9UXE - chains A and D of the 9 polymer chains in the assembly; structure by electron microscopy, 3.17 A resolution.

[Chain A]
Protein: Spike glycoprotein
From: Severe acute respiratory syndrome coronavirus 2
UniProtKB: P0DTC2 (SPIKE_SARS2); residue numbers follow UniProt; this construct covers 1-1208
Amino-acid sequence (1259 residues; each row starts with the number of its first residue):
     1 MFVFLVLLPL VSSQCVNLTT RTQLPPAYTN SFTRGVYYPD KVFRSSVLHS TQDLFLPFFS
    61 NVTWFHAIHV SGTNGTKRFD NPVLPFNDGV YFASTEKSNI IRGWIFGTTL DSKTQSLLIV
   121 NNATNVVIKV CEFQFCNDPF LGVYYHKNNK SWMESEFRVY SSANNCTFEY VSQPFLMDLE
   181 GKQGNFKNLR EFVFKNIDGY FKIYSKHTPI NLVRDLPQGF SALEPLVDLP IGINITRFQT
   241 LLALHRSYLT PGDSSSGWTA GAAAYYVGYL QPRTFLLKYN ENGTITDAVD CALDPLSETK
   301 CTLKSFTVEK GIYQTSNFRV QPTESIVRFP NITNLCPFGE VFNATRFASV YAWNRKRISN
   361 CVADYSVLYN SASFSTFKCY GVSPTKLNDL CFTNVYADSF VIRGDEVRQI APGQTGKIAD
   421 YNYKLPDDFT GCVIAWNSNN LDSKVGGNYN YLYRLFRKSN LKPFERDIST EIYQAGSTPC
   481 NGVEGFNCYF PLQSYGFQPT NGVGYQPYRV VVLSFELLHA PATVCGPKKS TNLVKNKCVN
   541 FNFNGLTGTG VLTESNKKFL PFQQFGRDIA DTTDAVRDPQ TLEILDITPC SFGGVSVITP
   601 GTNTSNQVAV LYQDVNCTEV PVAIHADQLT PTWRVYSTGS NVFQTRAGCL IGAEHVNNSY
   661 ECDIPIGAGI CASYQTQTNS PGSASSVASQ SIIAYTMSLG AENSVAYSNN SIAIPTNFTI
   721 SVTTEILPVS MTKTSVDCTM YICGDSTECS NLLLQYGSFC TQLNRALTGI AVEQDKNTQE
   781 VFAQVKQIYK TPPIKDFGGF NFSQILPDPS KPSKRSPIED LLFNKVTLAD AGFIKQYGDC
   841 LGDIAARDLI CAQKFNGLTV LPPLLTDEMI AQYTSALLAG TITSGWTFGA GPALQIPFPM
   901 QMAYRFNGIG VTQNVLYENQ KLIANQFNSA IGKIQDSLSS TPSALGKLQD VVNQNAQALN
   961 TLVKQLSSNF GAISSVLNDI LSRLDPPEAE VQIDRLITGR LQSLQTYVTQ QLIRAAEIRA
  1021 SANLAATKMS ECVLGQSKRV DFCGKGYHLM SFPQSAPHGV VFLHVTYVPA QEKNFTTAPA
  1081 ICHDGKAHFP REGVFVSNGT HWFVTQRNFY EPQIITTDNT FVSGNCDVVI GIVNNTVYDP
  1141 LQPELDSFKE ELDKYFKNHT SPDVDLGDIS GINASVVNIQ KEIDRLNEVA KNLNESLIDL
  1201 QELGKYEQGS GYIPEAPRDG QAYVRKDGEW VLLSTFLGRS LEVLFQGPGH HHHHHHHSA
Unresolved in the structure: 1-13, 70-76, 183-185, 622-640, 676-689, 829-854, 1145-1259
Sequence notes: conflict Gly682 (Arg in P0DTC2), Ser683 (Arg in P0DTC2), Ser685 (Arg in P0DTC2); engineered mutation Pro817 (Phe in P0DTC2), Pro892 (Ala in P0DTC2), Pro899 (Ala in P0DTC2), Pro942 (Ala in P0DTC2), Pro986 (Lys in P0DTC2), Pro987 (Val in P0DTC2); expression tag (1209-1259)
Disulfides: Cys15-Cys136, Cys131-Cys166, Cys291-Cys301, Cys336-Cys361, Cys379-Cys432, Cys391-Cys525, Cys480-Cys488, Cys538-Cys590, Cys617-Cys649, Cys662-Cys671, Cys738-Cys760, Cys743-Cys749, Cys1032-Cys1043, Cys1082-Cys1126
Covalent attachments: N-acetylglucosamine (NAG) linked to Asn61, Asn165, Asn234, Asn282, Asn331, Asn603, Asn616, Asn657, Asn709, Asn717, Asn801, Asn1074, Asn1098, Asn1134; glycan linked to Asn343

[Chain D]
Protein: Antibody KXD355, heavy chain
From: Homo sapiens
Notes: antibody fragment or engineered binder
Amino-acid sequence (237 residues; row label = number of the first residue in the row):
     1 EVQLVESGGG LVQPGGSLRL SCAASGFTFS GYWMHWVRQA PGKGLVWVSR VNRDGSDADY
    61 ADSVKGRFTI SKDNAKNTLF LQMNSLRTED TAVYYCVREA TTFGVIIMPE WYFDLWGRGT
   121 LVTVSSASTK GPSVFPLAPS SKSTSGGTAA LGCLVKDYFP EPVTVSWNSG ALTSGVHTFP
   181 AVLQSSGLYS LSSVVTVPSS SLGTQTYICN VNHKPSNTKV DKRVEPKSCD KHHHHHH
Unresolved in the structure: 228-237
Disulfides: Cys22-Cys96

[Interface between chain A and chain D]
Residue-residue contacts (26; chain A residue first):
  Phe342(A) - Ile106(D)
  Asn343(A) - Val105(D)
  Asn343(A) - Ile107(D)
  Thr345(A) - Asn52(D)
  Thr345(A) - Arg53(D)  hydrogen bond
  Thr345(A) - Asp54(D)
  Arg346(A) - Asp54(D)
  Arg346(A) - Ser56(D)  hydrogen bond
  Arg346(A) - Asp57(D)  salt bridge
  Ser371(A) - Val105(D)
  Phe374(A) - Val105(D)  hydrophobic
  Trp436(A) - Ile106(D)  hydrophobic
  Asn439(A) - Met108(D)
  Asn440(A) - Arg50(D)  hydrogen bond (backbone-side chain)
  Asn440(A) - Pro109(D)  hydrogen bond (side chain-backbone)
  Asn440(A) - Glu110(D)
  Asn440(A) - Trp111(D)
  Leu441(A) - Asp57(D)
  Leu441(A) - Met108(D)  hydrophobic
  Leu441(A) - Pro109(D)
  Asp442(A) - Asp57(D)
  Lys444(A) - Asp57(D)
  Lys444(A) - Ala58(D)
  Lys444(A) - Tyr60(D)
  Val445(A) - Trp47(D)  hydrophobic
  Asn448(A) - Asp57(D)  hydrogen bond
Other interface residues (no listed pair), chain A (18 interface residues in all): Val367, Ser373, Ser443, Tyr451
Other interface residues (no listed pair), chain D (18 interface residues in all): Trp33, Asp59

[Summary]
The chain A/chain D interface involves 18 residues from each chain, with 5 hydrogen bonds and 1 salt bridge.
Among the polar pairs are Arg346(A)-Asp57(D), Thr345(A)-Arg53(D) and Arg346(A)-Ser56(D). Covalently linked
N-acetylglucosamine: at Asn61(A), Asn165(A), Asn234(A), Asn282(A), Asn331(A) and Asn603(A) and 8 more.
Here chain A is Spike glycoprotein (Severe acute respiratory syndrome coronavirus 2) and chain D is Antibody
KXD355, heavy chain (Homo sapiens). Entry 9UXE (SARS-CoV2 Spike protein with Fab fragment antibody
KXD355,state2) was determined by electron microscopy, deposited together with 9UXD.
